PDB entry 6KQN | X-ray diffraction, 3.49 A resolution | chains D and H of the 9 polymer chains in the assembly

[Chain D]
Molecule: DNA-directed RNA polymerase subunit beta'
From: Thermus thermophilus (strain HB8 / ATCC 27634 / DSM 579)
Notes: EC 2.7.7.6
UniProt: Q8RQE8 (RPOC_THET8); residues 1-1524 here = UniProt positions 1-1524
Amino-acid sequence (1524 residues; each row starts with the number of its first residue):
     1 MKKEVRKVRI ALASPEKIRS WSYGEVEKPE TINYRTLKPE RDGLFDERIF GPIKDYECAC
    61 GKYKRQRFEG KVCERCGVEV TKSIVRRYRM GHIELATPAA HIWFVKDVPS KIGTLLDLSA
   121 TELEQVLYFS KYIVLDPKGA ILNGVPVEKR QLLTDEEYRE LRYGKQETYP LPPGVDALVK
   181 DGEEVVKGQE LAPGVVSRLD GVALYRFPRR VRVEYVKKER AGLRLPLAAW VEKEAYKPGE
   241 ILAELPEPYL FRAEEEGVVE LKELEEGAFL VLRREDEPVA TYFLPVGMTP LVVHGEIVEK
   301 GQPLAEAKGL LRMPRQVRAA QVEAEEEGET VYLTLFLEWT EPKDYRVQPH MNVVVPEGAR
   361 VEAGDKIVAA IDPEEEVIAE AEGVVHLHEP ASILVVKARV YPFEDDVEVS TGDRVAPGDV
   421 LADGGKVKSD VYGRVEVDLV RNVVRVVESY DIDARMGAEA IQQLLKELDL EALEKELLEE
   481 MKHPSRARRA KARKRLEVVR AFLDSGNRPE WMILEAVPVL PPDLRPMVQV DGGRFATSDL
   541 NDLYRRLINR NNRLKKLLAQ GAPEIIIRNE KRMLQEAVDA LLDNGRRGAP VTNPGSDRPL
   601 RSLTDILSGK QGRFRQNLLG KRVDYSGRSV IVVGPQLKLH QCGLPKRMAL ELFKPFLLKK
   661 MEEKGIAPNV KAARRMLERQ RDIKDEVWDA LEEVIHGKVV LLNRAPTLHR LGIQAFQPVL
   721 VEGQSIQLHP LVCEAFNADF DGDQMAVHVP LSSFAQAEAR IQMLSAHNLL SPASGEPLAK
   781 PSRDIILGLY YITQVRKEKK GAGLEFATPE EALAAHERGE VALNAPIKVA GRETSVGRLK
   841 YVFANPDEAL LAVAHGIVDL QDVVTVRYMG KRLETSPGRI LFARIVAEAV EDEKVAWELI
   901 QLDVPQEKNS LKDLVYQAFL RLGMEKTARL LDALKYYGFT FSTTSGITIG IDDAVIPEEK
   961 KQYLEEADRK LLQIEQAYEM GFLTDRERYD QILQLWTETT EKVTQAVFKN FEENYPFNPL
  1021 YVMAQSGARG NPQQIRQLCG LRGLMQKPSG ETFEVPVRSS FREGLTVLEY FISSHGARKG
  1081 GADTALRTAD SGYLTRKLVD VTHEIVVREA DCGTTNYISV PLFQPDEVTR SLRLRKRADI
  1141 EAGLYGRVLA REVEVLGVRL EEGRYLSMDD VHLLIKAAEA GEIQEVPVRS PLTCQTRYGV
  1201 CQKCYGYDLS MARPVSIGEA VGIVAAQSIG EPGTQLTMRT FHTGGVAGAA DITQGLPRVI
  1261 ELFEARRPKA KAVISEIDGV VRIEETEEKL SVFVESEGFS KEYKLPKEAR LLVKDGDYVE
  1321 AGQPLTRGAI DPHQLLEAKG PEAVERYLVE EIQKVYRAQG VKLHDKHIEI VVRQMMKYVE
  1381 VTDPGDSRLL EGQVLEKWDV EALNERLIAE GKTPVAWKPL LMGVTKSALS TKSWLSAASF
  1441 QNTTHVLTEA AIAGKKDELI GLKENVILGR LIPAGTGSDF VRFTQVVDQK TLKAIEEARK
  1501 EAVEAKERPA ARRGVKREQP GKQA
Not modelled in the structure: 1-2, 1238-1251, 1503-1524
Metal / ion sites: Zn2+ site 1: Cys60, Cys73, Cys76; Mg2+ site 1: Asp739, Asp741, Asp743 (shared with 1 residue of chain I); Mg2+ site 2 near Lys840 (its only coordinating residue here); Zn2+ site 2: Cys1112, Cys1194, Cys1201, Cys1204

[Chain H]
Molecule: 27-nt DNA strand
Sequence (27 nucleotides; numbered 1 to 27; the number before each row is that of its first residue):
     1 TATAATGGGA GCTGTCACGG ATGCAGG
Not modelled in the structure: 25-27

[How chain D and chain H interact]
Residue-residue contacts (5):
  Pro109(D) - DA21(H)  phosphate contact
  Ala120(D) - DT22(H)  phosphate contact
  Lys494(D) - DA21(H)  salt bridge to the phosphate
  Arg1266(D) - DA17(H)  sugar contact
  Arg1266(D) - DC18(H)  phosphate contact
Interface residues without a listed pair, chain D (5 interface residues in all): Ser119

[Summary]
5 residues of chain D and 4 residues of chain H are in contact, with 1 salt bridge. Its one salt-bridged
contact is Lys494(D)-DA21(H). The Zn2+ site 1 is built by Cys60(D), Cys73(D) and Cys76(D). Asp739(D),
Asp741(D) and Asp743(D) coordinate Mg2+ site 1.
Chain D is DNA-directed RNA polymerase subunit beta' (Thermus thermophilus (strain HB8 / ATCC 27634 / DSM
579)) and chain H is a 27-nt DNA strand; the structure, Thermus thermophilus initial transcription complex
comprising sigma A and 5'-triphosphate RNA of 6 nt, was determined by X-ray diffraction (same publication as
6KQD, 6KQE, 6KQF, 6KQG, 6KQH, 6KQL and 6 further entries).
